PDB entry 8QVU | X-ray diffraction, 2.24 A resolution | chains H and G of the 4 polymer chains in the assembly

Chain H:
Protein: Elongin-B
Organism: Homo sapiens
UniProtKB: Q15370 (ELOB_HUMAN); residue numbers follow UniProt; this construct covers 1-104
Amino-acid sequence (104 residues; each row starts with the number of its first residue):
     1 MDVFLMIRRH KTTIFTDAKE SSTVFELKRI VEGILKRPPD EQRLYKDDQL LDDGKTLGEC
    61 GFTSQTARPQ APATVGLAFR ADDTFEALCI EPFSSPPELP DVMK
Unresolved in the structure: 104
Curated features (UniProtKB/Swiss-Prot):
  - modified residue: Met-1 (N-acetylmethionine), Thr-84 (Phosphothreonine)

Chain G:
Protein: Elongin-C
Organism: Homo sapiens
UniProtKB: Q15369 (ELOC_HUMAN); residues 17-112 here = UniProt positions 17-112
Amino-acid sequence (97 residues; row label = number of the first residue in the row):
    16 MMYVKLISSD GHEFIVKREH ALTSGTIKAM LSGPGQFAEN ETNEVNFREI PSHVLSKVCM
    76 YFTYKVRYTN SSTEIPEFPI APEIALELLM AANFLDC
Unresolved in the structure: 48-56
Construct notes: initiating methionine (16)

Chain H / chain G interface:
Residue-residue contacts - 56 pairs, chain H then chain G:
  Phe-4(H) with Arg-82(G)
  Met-6(H) with Met-75(G), hydrophobic
  Arg-8(H) with His-27(G)
  His-10(H) with His-27(G)
  Lys-11(H) with Asp-25(G); Gly-26(G), hydrogen bond (side chain-backbone); His-27(G); Glu-28(G), hydrogen bond (backbone-backbone)
  Thr-12(H) with Glu-28(G)
  Thr-13(H) with Glu-28(G), hydrogen bond (backbone-backbone); Phe-29(G); Ile-30(G), hydrogen bond (backbone-backbone)
  Ile-14(H) with Ile-30(G), hydrophobic
  Phe-15(H) with Tyr-18(G); Phe-29(G), hydrophobic; Ile-30(G), hydrogen bond (backbone-backbone); Val-31(G), hydrophobic; Ser-71(G); Cys-74(G), hydrophobic; Met-75(G), hydrophobic
  Thr-16(H) with Tyr-18(G), hydrogen bond; Lys-32(G)
  Asp-17(H) with Lys-32(G), salt bridge
  Ile-34(H) with Tyr-18(G), hydrophobic; Ile-30(G), hydrophobic
  Pro-69(H) with Met-75(G); Thr-78(G), hydrogen bond (backbone-side chain); Tyr-79(G); Arg-82(G); Tyr-83(G)
  Gln-70(H) with Met-75(G); Tyr-79(G); Tyr-83(G); Pro-91(G); Phe-93(G); Pro-94(G)
  Pro-72(H) with Met-75(G)
  Glu-91(H) with His-27(G), hydrogen bond (backbone-side chain)
  Pro-92(H) with His-27(G), hydrogen bond (backbone-side chain)
  Phe-93(H) with His-27(G); Phe-29(G), hydrophobic; Ser-67(G); Ser-71(G)
  Ser-94(H) with Asp-25(G), hydrogen bond; Pro-66(G); Ser-67(G), hydrogen bond; His-68(G), hydrogen bond
  Pro-96(H) with His-68(G); Glu-98(G); Glu-102(G)
  Pro-97(H) with Glu-102(G)
  Leu-99(H) with Pro-97(G); Glu-98(G)
  Met-103(H) with Pro-97(G); Ala-100(G), hydrophobic; Leu-101(G), hydrophobic
Also at the interface, not in a pair above, chain H (25 interface residues in all): Leu-35, Ser-95
Also at the interface, not in a pair above, chain G (30 interface residues in all): Lys-72, Glu-92, Ile-99

Overview:
25 residues of chain H face 30 of chain G across their interface; the contacts include 12 hydrogen bonds and 1
salt bridge. Among the polar pairs are Asp-17(H)/Lys-32(G), Lys-11(H)/Gly-26(G) and Thr-16(H)/Tyr-18(G).
Here chain H is Elongin-B and chain G is Elongin-C, both from Homo sapiens. Entry 8QVU (Crystal Structure of
ligand ACBI3 in complex with KRAS G12D C118S GDP and pVHL:ElonginC:ElonginB complex) was determined by X-ray
diffraction (same publication as 8QUG, 8QW6 and 8QW7).
